PDB entry 9ERI | electron microscopy, 3.30 A resolution | chains A and B of the 6 polymer chains in the assembly

[Chain A]
Molecule: Na(+)-translocating ferredoxin:NAD(+) oxidoreductase complex subunit A
From: Acetobacterium woodii DSM 1030
Notes: EC 7.2.1.2
Reference sequence: H6LC28 (RNFA_ACEWD); residue numbers follow UniProt; this construct covers 1-191
Sequence (191 residues; row label = number of the first residue in the row):
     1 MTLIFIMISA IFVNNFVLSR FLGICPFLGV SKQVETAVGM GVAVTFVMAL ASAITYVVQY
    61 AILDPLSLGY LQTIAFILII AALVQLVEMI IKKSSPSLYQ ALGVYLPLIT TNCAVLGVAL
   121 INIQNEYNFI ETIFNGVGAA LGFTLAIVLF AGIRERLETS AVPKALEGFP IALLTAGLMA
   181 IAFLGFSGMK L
Metal / ion sites: 2Fe-2S cluster Fe: C25, C113 (shared with 2 residues of chain E)
Residues lining bound ligands: 2Fe-2S cluster (FES): G23, I24, C25, P26, N112, C113
Reported in the primary citation:
  - 2Fe-2S cluster coordination: C25, C113
  - mutagenesis - Y105A: decreased catalytic activity
  - mutagenesis - Y105A: decreased growth
  - mutagenesis - T110G: abolished growth
  - mutagenesis - T111G: unchanged growth
  - mutagenesis - Y105A, T111G: abolished growth in response to under 2 mM NaCl

[Chain B]
Molecule: Na(+)-translocating ferredoxin:NAD(+) oxidoreductase complex subunit B
From: Acetobacterium woodii DSM 1030
Notes: EC 7.2.1.2
Reference sequence: H6LC27 (RNFB_ACEWD); numbering as in UniProt (aligned over 1-333)
Sequence (333 residues; numbered 1 to 333; the number before each row is that of its first residue):
     1 MLNAILVPVG ILGVFGLIFG IGLAIAAKVF EVYEDPRVPL VRAALPGANC GGCGLPGCDA
    61 LAANIVGGSA AIDACPVGGA SCAAAVAEIM GMEAGSAVKK VATVICQGTC ETAPNRAEYY
   121 GEMDCREAMI ASGGSKGCRY GCLGYGTCKA VCPFDAIVIG EDGLPKVDPE KCTSCGKCVE
   181 ACPKSIMTLV PEAQEVIVKC HNFDKGKIAR LSCTTACIAC GACVKACRFD AITVENNCAK
   241 IDYDKCRQCY ECVDKCPMNC ISGDVEYGKS TAYIIEENCI ACGLCAKNCP VNAITGEIKK
   301 PPYVIDHDMC IGCGICFDKC RKSAIEMRPN KTK
Metal / ion sites: 4Fe-4S cluster Fe site 1: C50, C53, C58, C75; 4Fe-4S cluster Fe site 2: C106, C138, C200, C213; 4Fe-4S cluster Fe site 3: C125, C142, C148, C182; 4Fe-4S cluster Fe site 4: C152, C172, C175, C178; 4Fe-4S cluster Fe site 5: C217, C220, C223, C256, C260; 4Fe-4S cluster Fe site 6: C227, C246, C249, C252; 4Fe-4S cluster Fe site 7: C279, C282, C320; 4Fe-4S cluster Fe site 8: C289, C313
Residues lining bound ligands:
  - 4Fe-4S cluster (SF4), molecule 1: L45, P46, G47, A48, N49, C50, C53, G57, C58, L61, C75, P76, V77
  - 4Fe-4S cluster (SF4), molecule 2: A102, C152, P153, F154, A156, I157, V167, K171, C172, T173, S174, C175, G176, K177, C178, L189
  - 4Fe-4S cluster (SF4), molecule 3: C106, Q107, G108, A113, K136, C138, Y140, G141, K199, C200, H201, N202, S212, C213, T215, A216
  - 4Fe-4S cluster (SF4), molecule 4: C125, C142, L143, G144, Y145, G146, T147, C148, P165, C182, P183, K184, I186, M187
  - 4Fe-4S cluster (SF4), molecule 5: V196, C227, F229, A231, I232, I241, C246, R247, Q248, C249, Y250, E251, C252
  - 4Fe-4S cluster (SF4), molecule 6: V198, C217, I218, A219, C220, G221, A222, C223, V234, A239, K255, C256, P257, M258, C260, I261
  - 4Fe-4S cluster (SF4), molecule 7: I274, C279, C282, G283, L284, C285, Y303, K319, C320, R321
  - 4Fe-4S cluster (SF4), molecule 8: C289, P290, C310, I311, C313, I315, C316
Swiss-Prot annotation at these positions:
  - region: M1 to A27 (Hydrophobic)
  - binding site ([4Fe-4S] cluster): C50, C53, C58, C75, C138, C142, C148, C152, C172, C175, C178, C182, C217, C220, C223, C227, C246, C249, C252, C256 and 8 more in UniProt

[Chain A / chain B interface]
Contacting residue pairs (18; chain A residue first):
  V58(A) with F15(B), hydrophobic
  L66(A) with V7(B), hydrophobic
  L68(A) with V7(B), hydrophobic
  Y70(A) with P8(B)
  L71(A) with P8(B), hydrophobic
  I74(A) with L12(B), hydrophobic
  L78(A) with L12(B), hydrophobic; F19(B)
  A82(A) with L23(B)
  Q85(A) with L23(B)
  M89(A) with A26(B); A27(B); F30(B)
  I90(A) with F30(B), hydrophobic
  K93(A) with V29(B), hydrogen bond (side chain-backbone); F30(B); E31(B)
  S94(A) with F30(B)
Other interface residues (no listed pair), chain A (16 interface residues in all): I79, L86, K92
Other interface residues (no listed pair), chain B (13 interface residues in all): G16, V32

[In short]
16 residues of chain A and 13 residues of chain B are in contact, with 1 hydrogen bond. Its one
hydrogen-bonded contact is K93(A)-V29(B). Chain A binds 2Fe-2S cluster. The paper reports that Y105A and T111G
of chain A abolish growth in response to under 2 mM NaCl; 2Fe-2S cluster coordination by C25(A) and C113(A).
Chain A is Na(+)-translocating ferredoxin:NAD(+) oxidoreductase complex subunit A and chain B is
Na(+)-translocating ferredoxin:NAD(+) oxidoreductase complex subunit B, both from Acetobacterium woodii DSM
1030; the structure, Cryo-EM structure of sodium pumping Rnf complex from Acetobacterium woodii bound to NADH,
was determined by electron microscopy together with 9ERJ, 9ERK and 9ERL from the same study.
